5A09 - chain A; structure by X-ray diffraction, 1.81 A resolution.

== Chain A ==
Protein: Neutrophil elastase
From: Homo sapiens
Notes: EC 3.4.21.37
UniProt: P08246 (ELNE_HUMAN); the construct lacks a stretch of the UniProt sequence and is renumbered around it, so the offset changes along the chain: 16-36 = UniProt 30-50; 38-63 = UniProt 51-76; 64-90 = UniProt 80-106; 92-148 = UniProt 107-163; 5 more segments
Amino-acid sequence (218 residues; numbered 16 to 243 plus 6 insertion-coded residues; 16 numbers in that range are skipped by the numbering (no residue carries them; nothing is unmodelled there); the number before each row is that of its first residue; a row labelled like 63A-63C holds insertion residues (63A, then the next letters in order)):
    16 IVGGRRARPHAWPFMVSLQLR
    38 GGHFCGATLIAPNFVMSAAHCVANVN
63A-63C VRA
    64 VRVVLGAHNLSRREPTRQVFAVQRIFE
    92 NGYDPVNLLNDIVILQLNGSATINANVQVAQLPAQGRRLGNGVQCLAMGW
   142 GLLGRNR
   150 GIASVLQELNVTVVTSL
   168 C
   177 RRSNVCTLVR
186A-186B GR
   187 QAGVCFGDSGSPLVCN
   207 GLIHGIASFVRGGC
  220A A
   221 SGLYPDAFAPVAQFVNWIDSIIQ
Disulfide bonds: Cys-42/Cys-58, Cys-136/Cys-201, Cys-168/Cys-182, Cys-191/Cys-220
Glycans and other covalent adducts: glycan linked to Asn-109, Asn-159
Ligand contacts: JJD (2-[(4R)-4-(4-cyanophenyl)-5-ethanoyl-6-methyl-2-oxidanylidene-1-[3-(trifluoromethyl)phenyl]-4H-pyrimidin-3-yl]ethanoic acid): His-57, Tyr-94, Asp-95, Pro-96, Leu-99, Leu-100, Asp-102, Val-190, Cys-191, Phe-192, Asp-194, Ser-195, Ala-213, Ser-214, Phe-215, Val-216, Ala-227
Curated features (UniProtKB/Swiss-Prot):
  - active site (Charge relay system): His-57, Asp-102, Ser-195
  - glycosylation (N-linked (GlcNAc...) asparagine): Asn-72, Asn-109, Asn-159
Reported in the primary citation:
  - binding site for JJD: Leu-99, Val-216
  - conformationally variable residues (side-chain flip): Leu-99

== In short ==
Chain A binds compound JJD. Curated annotation (UniProt) lists 3 active-site residues. From the paper: a
binding site for JJD at Leu-99 and Val-216; conformational variability at Leu-99.
Chain A is Neutrophil elastase (Homo sapiens); the structure, Crystal Structure of human neutrophil elastase
in complex with a dihydropyrimidone inhibitor, was determined by X-ray diffraction, deposited together with
5A0A, 5A0B and 5A0C.
